8I4M - chains J and i of the 48 polymer chains in the assembly; structure by electron microscopy, 3.81 A resolution.

== Chain J ==
Protein: Adaptor protein(gp22) of the cyanophage P-SCSP1u
Organism: Prochlorococcus phage P-SCSP1u
Sequence (200 residues; each row starts with the number of its first residue):
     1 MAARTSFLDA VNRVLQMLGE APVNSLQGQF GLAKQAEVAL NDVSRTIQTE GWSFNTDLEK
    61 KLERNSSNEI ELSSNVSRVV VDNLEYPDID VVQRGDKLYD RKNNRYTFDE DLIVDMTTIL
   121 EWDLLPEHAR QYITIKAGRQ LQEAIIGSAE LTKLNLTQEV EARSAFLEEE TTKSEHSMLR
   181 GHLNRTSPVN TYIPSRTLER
Unresolved in the structure: 1, 200

== Chain i ==
Protein: Fiber protein(gp 28) of the cyanophage P-SCSP1u
Organism: Prochlorococcus phage P-SCSP1u
Sequence (1079 residues; each row starts with the number of its first residue):
     1 MAFAQRIITS NSAGDQEFTF TFDYIKEEHI KVFVNFVEKA QGTGSNEFQV ITNTTPKKIS
    61 LNTGLSADNT RVEIRRVSSL STPLVDFADG STLTAADLDT AEKQSLFIDQ ELDDALKQGI
   121 SIDTSTGVPT LNSQRLSNVS DPVNAQDAVT KAYLERSGSI TSTQILNGTI VDADINASAA
   181 IAKSKLAALN IVNADVNASA AIAGSKLADA SIAYTKIQNV SATNRILGRD SSGAGVIEEI
   241 TPANLRTMIN VEDGATADQS AAEIRTLVES ASDSNVFTDA DHTKLNAIEA SADVTDATNV
   301 DAAGAVMNSD TSTAAMQFVI DEDTFGSNLD TKVPTQQSVK AYITATSQPL DSELSQLAGM
   361 QSGTASKLAD STALTADIAD LNQLDGMAKE TSITNSNTKF PTSAAVVNFV ANQIAPVGGL
   421 EVIADEDSFP ATQPVSGVVI SISNADGLVI NNAGEASNAR TVGSGSDNVT IKNFPASLRN
   481 QTLAPNLGLL VSSTGASQEY NYHKLLAKET DVLQLSDDIN DFNNRYRVEN TLPAANDSSN
   541 HDGDLVYAKE EKKIYVYSGD YNGTPVGSFG EVQSIGNFFI STLSPAFNGS LQDFTITNAP
   601 SNAQQIILSI NGVIQKPNSG TSTPSEGFAL SGSTIKLAAA PPSGADYFAI VLGSTVNIGT
   661 PSNNTVTSSI LQNGSVIEAK LGSGAVTRTK LNLVSTSSAP GLEVKGDGSS DGYLQLNCSQ
   721 NSHGIKLKSP PHSAGQSYTL TFPSNIVSGQ FLTTDANGNL SWAAVVTDLV NDTSPQLGGN
   781 LDCNDKNILL NDSSGSANNR IRLGASQDFA LFHNGTINII EAVSGDLHLR LNGSEEGIIV
   841 KQNGAVELYY DNSKKFHTSS VGATVTGNLF LSGGYINLND NYSYGMGSGN RAQLYHSGNH
   901 QYLLNTVGNM YFQPKSGENG IVIIPDDAVE LYHNNVKRLE TTSGGVTVSG SVTATGHLFV
   961 GANTHYLYFT STAGYSPRIG NADGGTGVNM TFHTNNTMRM MLQNDGHLRP ASNNTYDLGT
  1021 SSDRWRNVYT NDLNLSNEGG ANDVDGTWGS YTIQEGAEDL FLINKRTSKK YKFNLTEVS
Unresolved in the structure: 193-1079

== Chain J / chain i interface ==
Contacting residue pairs (23; chain J residue first):
  D9(J) with D86(i)
  N12(J) with A88(i)
  P22(J) with D89(i); S91(i)
  N24(J) with D86(i); F87(i); A88(i), hydrogen bond (side chain-backbone); S91(i), hydrogen bond; L93(i); D97(i), hydrogen bond
  S25(J) with L84(i), hydrogen bond (side chain-backbone); V85(i); D97(i)
  L26(J) with L84(i)
  Q27(J) with I25(i); K26(i); T100(i)
  G28(J) with A96(i)
  Q29(J) with D97(i)
  F30(J) with A96(i), hydrophobic
  S74(J) with S45(i); N46(i), hydrogen bond
  D96(J) with S45(i), hydrogen bond
Other interface residues (no listed pair), chain J (15 interface residues in all): L8, V23, L72
Other interface residues (no listed pair), chain i (18 interface residues in all): T43, G90, T92

== Summary ==
15 residues of chain J and 18 residues of chain i are in contact; the contacts include 6 hydrogen bonds. Among
the polar pairs are N24(J)-A88(i), N24(J)-S91(i) and N24(J)-D97(i).
Here chain J is Adaptor protein(gp22) of the cyanophage P-SCSP1u and chain i is Fiber protein(gp 28) of the
cyanophage P-SCSP1u, both from Prochlorococcus phage P-SCSP1u. Entry 8I4M (Portal-tail complex structure of
the Cyanophage P-SCSP1u) was determined by electron microscopy, deposited together with 8I4L.
